6J30 - chains U and V of the 47 polymer chains in the assembly; structure by electron microscopy, 4.50 A resolution (low resolution: residue-level contacts below are approximate; hydrogen-bond / salt-bridge calls are withheld).

Chain U:
Molecule: 26S proteasome regulatory subunit RPN8
Organism: Saccharomyces cerevisiae S288c
Reference sequence: Q08723 (RPN8_YEAST); residues 1-338 here = UniProt positions 1-338
Sequence (338 residues; numbered 1 to 338; the number before each row is that of its first residue):
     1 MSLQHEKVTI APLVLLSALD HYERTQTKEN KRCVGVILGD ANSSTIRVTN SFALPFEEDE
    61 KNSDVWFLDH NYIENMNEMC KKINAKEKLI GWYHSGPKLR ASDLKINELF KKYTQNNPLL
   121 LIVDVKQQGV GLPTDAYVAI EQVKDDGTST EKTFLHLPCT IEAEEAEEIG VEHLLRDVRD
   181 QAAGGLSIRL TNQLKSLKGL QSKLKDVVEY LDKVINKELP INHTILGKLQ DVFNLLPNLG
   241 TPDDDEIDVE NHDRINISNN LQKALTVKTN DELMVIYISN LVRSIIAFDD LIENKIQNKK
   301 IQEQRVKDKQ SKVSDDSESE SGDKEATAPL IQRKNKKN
Not modelled in the structure: 1-4, 143-150, 177-187, 236-258, 309-338
Curated features (UniProtKB/Swiss-Prot):
  - modified residue: Ser2 (N-acetylserine), Ser314 (Phosphoserine), Ser317 (Phosphoserine), Ser319 (Phosphoserine), Thr327 (Phosphothreonine)

Chain V:
Molecule: Ubiquitin carboxyl-terminal hydrolase RPN11
Organism: Saccharomyces cerevisiae S288c
Notes: EC 3.4.19.12
Reference sequence: P43588 (RPN11_YEAST); residues 1-306 here = UniProt positions 1-306
Sequence (306 residues; row label = number of the first residue in the row):
     1 MERLQRLMMN SKVGSADTGR DDTKETVYIS SIALLKMLKH GRAGVPMEVM GLMLGEFVDD
    61 YTVNVVDVFA MPQSGTGVSV EAVDDVFQAK MMDMLKQTGR DQMVVGWYHS HPGFGCWLSS
   121 VDVNTQKSFE QLNSRAVAVV VDPIQSVKGK VVIDAFRLID TGALINNLEP RQTTSNTGLL
   181 NKANIQALIH GLNRHYYSLN IDYHKTAKET KMLMNLHKEQ WQSGLKMYDY EEKEESNLAA
   241 TKSMVKIAEQ YSKRIEEEKE LTEEELKTRY VGRQDPKKHL SETADETLEN NIVSVLTAGV
   301 NSVAIK
Not modelled in the structure: 1-22
Curated features (UniProtKB/Swiss-Prot):
  - motif: His109 to Asp122 (JAMM motif)
  - binding site (Zn(2+)): His109, His111, Asp122
  - modified residue: Met1 (N-acetylmethionine)
  - natural variant: Lys208 (K208Q: In strain: NRRL Y-53), Ala239 (A239T: In strain: NRRL Y-53), Thr262 (T262S: In strain: NRRL Y-53), Leu280 to Ser281 (sequence variant, change not given here; In strain: NRRL Y-53)
  - mutagenesis: His109 (H109A: Stabilizes ubiquitin pathway substrates; when associated wirh Ala-111), His111 (H111A: Stabilizes ubiquitin pathway substrates; when associated wirh Ala-109)

Chain U / chain V interface:
Pairs across the interface - 93 pairs, chain U then chain V:
  Pro12(U) - Leu216(V)
  Leu13(U) - Ile32(V)
  Leu13(U) - Leu35(V)
  Leu15(U) - Leu216(V)
  Leu16(U) - Ser31(V)
  Leu16(U) - Ile32(V)
  Leu16(U) - Glu209(V)
  Leu16(U) - Met212(V)
  Ser17(U) - Ile32(V)
  Ser17(U) - Arg100(V)
  Leu19(U) - Lys208(V)
  Leu19(U) - Met212(V)
  Asp20(U) - Ile32(V)
  Asp20(U) - Glu209(V)
  His21(U) - Arg100(V)
  Glu23(U) - Lys208(V)
  Arg24(U) - Val66(V)
  Arg24(U) - Arg100(V)
  Thr25(U) - Thr98(V)
  Thr49(U) - Lys39(V)
  Ala53(U) - Thr98(V)
  Pro55(U) - Gln97(V)
  Tyr72(U) - Met94(V)
  Asn75(U) - Met94(V)
  Met79(U) - Phe87(V)
  Met79(U) - Lys90(V)
  Met79(U) - Met91(V)
  Lys82(U) - Phe87(V)
  Ile83(U) - Ala70(V)
  Glu87(U) - Lys39(V)
  Gln127(U) - Lys211(V)
  Gln127(U) - Met212(V)
  Gln127(U) - Asn215(V)
  Leu132(U) - Trp221(V)
  Pro133(U) - Leu216(V)
  Ile161(U) - Leu216(V)
  Ile161(U) - Trp221(V)
  Glu164(U) - Arg42(V)
  Glu165(U) - Lys148(V)
  Glu168(U) - His217(V)
  Ile169(U) - Val147(V)
  Ile169(U) - Lys148(V)
  Val171(U) - Leu35(V)
  Val171(U) - Leu213(V)
  Val171(U) - His217(V)
  Glu172(U) - His217(V)
  Glu172(U) - Lys218(V)
  His173(U) - Gly149(V)
  His173(U) - Lys150(V)
  His173(U) - Val151(V)
  His173(U) - Tyr203(V)
  Leu174(U) - Ser31(V)
  Leu174(U) - Leu34(V)
  Leu174(U) - Tyr203(V)
  Leu174(U) - Lys205(V)
  Leu175(U) - Leu213(V)
  Leu175(U) - His217(V)
  Leu175(U) - Lys218(V)
  Arg176(U) - Tyr203(V)
  Arg189(U) - Val295(V)
  Asn192(U) - Tyr230(V)
  Asn192(U) - Leu296(V)
  Gln193(U) - Val295(V)
  Lys195(U) - Lys226(V)
  Lys195(U) - Tyr230(V)
  Ser196(U) - Tyr230(V)
  Gly199(U) - Lys226(V)
  Leu200(U) - Val303(V)
  Lys203(U) - Met227(V)
  Asn259(U) - Ala304(V)
  Asn259(U) - Ile305(V)
  Asn259(U) - Lys306(V)
  Asn260(U) - Lys306(V)
  Leu261(U) - Ile305(V)
  Leu261(U) - Lys306(V)
  Gln262(U) - Lys306(V)
  Lys263(U) - Lys306(V)
  Leu273(U) - Asn301(V)
  Ile276(U) - Ala298(V)
  Ile276(U) - Asn301(V)
  Ser279(U) - Ser294(V)
  Arg283(U) - Asn291(V)
  Arg283(U) - Ser294(V)
  Arg283(U) - Val295(V)
  Ile286(U) - Thr287(V)
  Ile286(U) - Asn291(V)
  Asp290(U) - Thr287(V)
  Ile292(U) - Glu260(V)
  Glu293(U) - Leu280(V)
  Glu293(U) - Thr283(V)
  Ile296(U) - Glu260(V)
  Ile296(U) - His279(V)
  Lys299(U) - Glu263(V)
Also at the interface, not in a pair above, chain U (65 interface residues in all): Leu54, Met76, Asn84, Gly131, Ala166, Glu167, Gly170, Asp289
Also at the interface, not in a pair above, chain V (66 interface residues in all): Lys36, Asp67, Pro72, Asp84, Gly99, Met214, Glu219, Gln222, Ser223, Gly224, Glu256, Ala284, Asn290, Ile292, Thr297

Overview:
Chain U and chain V form an interface of 65 and 66 residues respectively. Curated annotation (UniProt) lists 3
Zn2+-binding residues and 2 mutagenesis sites on chain V.
Chain U is 26S proteasome regulatory subunit RPN8 and chain V is Ubiquitin carboxyl-terminal hydrolase RPN11,
both from Saccharomyces cerevisiae S288c; the structure, yeast proteasome in Ub-engaged state (C2), was
determined by electron microscopy, deposited together with 6J2N, 6J2C, 6J2Q and 6J2X.
